6VZ8 - chains F and J of the 16 polymer chains in the assembly; structure by electron microscopy, 3.45 A resolution.

# Chain F (and J)
Name: Acetolactate synthase small subunit 2, chloroplastic
Organism: Arabidopsis thaliana
Notes: chain J of this document is another copy of the same molecule, construct and numbering; everything in this record applies to it too
UniProtKB: Q93YZ7 (ILVH2_ARATH); residue numbers follow UniProt; this construct covers 1-491
Amino-acid sequence (491 residues; each row starts with the number of its first residue):
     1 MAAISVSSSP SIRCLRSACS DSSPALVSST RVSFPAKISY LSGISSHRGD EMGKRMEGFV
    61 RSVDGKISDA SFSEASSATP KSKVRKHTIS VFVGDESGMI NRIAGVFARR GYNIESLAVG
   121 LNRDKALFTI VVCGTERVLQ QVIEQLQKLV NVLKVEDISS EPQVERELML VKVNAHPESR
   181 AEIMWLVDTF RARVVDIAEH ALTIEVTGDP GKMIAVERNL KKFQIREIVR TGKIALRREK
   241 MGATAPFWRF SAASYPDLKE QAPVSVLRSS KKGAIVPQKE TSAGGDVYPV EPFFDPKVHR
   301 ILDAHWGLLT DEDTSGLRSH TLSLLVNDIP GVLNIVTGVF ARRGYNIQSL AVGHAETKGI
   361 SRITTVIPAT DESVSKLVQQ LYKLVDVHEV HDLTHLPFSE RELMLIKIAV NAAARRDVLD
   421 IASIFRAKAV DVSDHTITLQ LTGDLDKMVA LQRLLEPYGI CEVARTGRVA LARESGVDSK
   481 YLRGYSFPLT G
Unresolved in the structure: 1-82, 242-491
Small-molecule neighbours:
  - valine (VAL), molecule 1: Asp95, Glu96, Ser97, Gly98, Met99, Ile100, Ala126
  - valine (VAL), molecule 2: Tyr112, Asn113, Ile114

# Interface between chain F and chain J
Pairs across the interface (7; chain F residue first):
  Trp185(F) - Arg180(J)
  Trp185(F) - Met184(J)
  Thr189(F) - Val194(J)
  Thr189(F) - Ile197(J)
  Phe190(F) - Ile197(J)  hydrophobic
  Asn219(F) - Ile197(J)
  Lys222(F) - Glu199(J)

# In short
The chain F/chain J interface involves 5 residues from each chain. Bound to chain F: valine.
Both chains are Acetolactate synthase small subunit 2, chloroplastic (Arabidopsis thaliana). Entry 6VZ8
(Arabidopsis thaliana acetohydroxyacid synthase complex with valine bound) was determined by electron
microscopy, deposited together with 6U9D, 6U9H and 6WO1.
